PDB entry 5AHU | X-ray diffraction, 2.69 A resolution | chains A and D of the 4 polymer chains in the assembly

Chain A:
Molecule: Farnesyl pyrophosphate synthase, putative
Source organism: Trypanosoma brucei
Notes: EC 2.5.1.10
Reference sequence: C9ZSP7 (C9ZSP7_TRYB9); numbering as in UniProt (aligned over 1-63)
Amino-acid sequence (63 residues; each row starts with the number of its first residue):
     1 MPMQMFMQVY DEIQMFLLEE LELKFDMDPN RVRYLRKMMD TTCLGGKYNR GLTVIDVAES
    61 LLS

Chain D:
Molecule: Farnesyl pyrophosphate synthase
Source organism: Trypanosoma brucei
Reference sequence: Q86C09 (Q86C09_9TRYP); residues 74-367 here = UniProt positions 74-367
Amino-acid sequence (294 residues; row label = number of the first residue in the row):
    74 DGARRKRVLH DACVCGWMIE FLQAHYLVED DIMDNSVTRR GKPCWYRHPD VTVQCAINDG
   134 LLLKSWTHMM AMHFFADRPF LQDLLCRFNR VDYTTAVGQL YDVTSMFDSN KLDPDVSQPT
   194 TTDFAEFTLS NYKRIVKYKT AYYTYLLPLV MGLIVSEALP TVDMGVTEEL AMLMGEYFQV
   254 QDDVMDCFTP PERLGKVGTD IQDAKCSWLA VTFLAKASSA QVAEFKANYG SGDSEKVATV
   314 RRLYEEADLQ GDYVAYEAAV AEQVKELIEK LRLCSPGFAA SVETLWGKTY KRQK
Bound ions: Mg2+ site 1: Asp103, Asp107 (together with G76); Mg2+ site 2: Asp255 (together with G76)
Ligand contacts: G76 ([2-(1-heptyl-1H-imidazol-3-ium-3-yl)ethane-1,1-diyl]bis(phosphonate)): His98, Tyr99, Leu100, Asp103, Asp104, Met106, Asp107, Arg112, Thr168, Ala169, Gln172, Lys212, Thr213, Tyr216, Gln252, Asp255, Asp259, Lys269, Asp273

How chain A and chain D interact:
Contacting residue pairs (31):
  Glu20(A) - Arg163(D)  salt bridge
  Leu21(A) - Tyr166(D)
  Leu21(A) - Val170(D)  hydrophobic
  Lys24(A) - Tyr211(D)  hydrogen bond (backbone-side chain)
  Phe25(A) - Arg163(D)
  Phe25(A) - Tyr166(D)  hydrophobic
  Phe25(A) - Thr167(D)
  Phe25(A) - Val170(D)  hydrophobic
  Phe25(A) - Tyr174(D)  hydrogen bond (backbone-side chain)
  Phe25(A) - Tyr211(D)
  Asp26(A) - Tyr174(D)  hydrogen bond (backbone-side chain)
  Asp26(A) - Arg207(D)  hydrogen bond (backbone-side chain)
  Asp26(A) - Tyr211(D)
  Met27(A) - Tyr174(D)
  Met27(A) - Arg207(D)
  Asp28(A) - Ser182(D)
  Asp28(A) - Arg207(D)  salt bridge
  Asn30(A) - Ser182(D)  hydrogen bond
  Asn30(A) - Asn183(D)
  Arg31(A) - Tyr174(D)
  Arg31(A) - Thr177(D)  hydrogen bond
  Arg31(A) - Ser182(D)
  Arg31(A) - Leu185(D)
  Arg31(A) - Arg207(D)
  Arg33(A) - Asn183(D)  hydrogen bond (side chain-backbone)
  Arg33(A) - Leu185(D)
  Tyr34(A) - Leu185(D)  hydrophobic
  Leu35(A) - Leu173(D)  hydrophobic
  Lys37(A) - Asp186(D)  salt bridge
  Lys37(A) - Pro187(D)
  Lys37(A) - Asp188(D)  salt bridge
Interface residues without a listed pair, chain A (14 interface residues in all): Leu17
Interface residues without a listed pair, chain D (18 interface residues in all): Ser178, Lys184, Glu199

In short:
14 residues of chain A face 18 of chain D across their interface, with 7 hydrogen bonds and 4 salt bridges.
Among the polar pairs are Glu20(A)-Arg163(D), Asp28(A)-Arg207(D) and Lys37(A)-Asp186(D). Chain D binds
compound G76. Asp103(D) and Asp107(D) form the Mg2+ site 1.
Chain A is Farnesyl pyrophosphate synthase, putative and chain D is Farnesyl pyrophosphate synthase, both from
Trypanosoma brucei; the structure, T. Brucei Farnesyl Diphosphate Synthase Complexed with Bisphosphonate
BPH-1326, was determined by X-ray diffraction, deposited together with 5AEL and 5AFX.
